7AFN - chains 1 and G of the 9 polymer chains in the assembly; structure by electron microscopy, 3.86 A resolution.

[Chain 1]
Molecule: 16SrRNA (head domain of the 30S ribosome)
From: Escherichia coli
Sequence (1541 nucleotides; each row starts with the number of its first residue):
     1 AAAUUGAAGAGUUUGAUCAUGGCUCAGAUUGAACGCUGGCGGCAGGCCUA
    51 ACACAUGCAAGUCGAACGGUAACAGGAAGAAGCUUGCUUCUUUGCUGACG
   101 AGUGGCGGACGGGUGAGUAAUGUCUGGGAAACUGCCUGAUGGAGGGGGAU
   151 AACUACUGGAAACGGUAGCUAAUACCGCAUAACGUCGCAAGACCAAAGAG
   201 GGGGACCUUCGGGCCUCUUGCCAUCGGAUGUGCCCAGAUGGGAUUAGCUA
   251 GUAGGUGGGGUAACGGCUCACCUAGGCGACGAUCCCUAGCUGGUCUGAGA
   301 GGAUGACCAGCCACACUGGAACUGAGACACGGUCCAGACUCCUACGGGAG
   351 GCAGCAGUGGGGAAUAUUGCACAAUGGGCGCAAGCCUGAUGCAGCCAUGC
   401 CGCGUGUAUGAAGAAGGCCUUCGGGUUGUAAAGUACUUUCAGCGGGGAGG
   451 AAGGGAGUAAAGUUAAUACCUUUGCUCAUUGACGUUACCCGCAGAAGAAG
   501 CACCGGCUAACUCCGUGCCAGCAGCCXCGGUAAUACGGAGGGUGCAAGCG
   551 UUAAUCGGAAUUACUGGGCGUAAAGCGCACGCAGGCGGUUUGUUAAGUCA
   601 GAUGUGAAAUCCCCGGGCUCAACCUGGGAACUGCAUCUGAUACUGGCAAG
   651 CUUGAGUCUCGUAGAGGGGGGUAGAAUUCCAGGUGUAGCGGUGAAAUGCG
   701 UAGAGAUCUGGAGGAAUACCGGUGGCGAAGGCGGCCCCCUGGACGAAGAC
   751 UGACGCUCAGGUGCGAAAGCGUGGGGAGCAAACAGGAUUAGAUACCCUGG
   801 UAGUCCACGCCGUAAACGAUGUCGACUUGGAGGUUGUGCCCUUGAGGCGU
   851 GGCUUCCGGAGCUAACGCGUUAAGUCGACCGCCUGGGGAGUACGGCCGCA
   901 AGGUUAAAACUCAAAUGAAUUGACGGGGGCCCGCACAAGCGGUGGAGCAU
   951 GUGGUUUAAUUCGAUGXAACGCGAAGAACCUUACCUGGUCUUGACAUCCA
  1001 CGGAAGUUUUCAGAGAUGAGAAUGUGCCUUCGGGAACCGUGAGACAGGUG
  1051 CUGCAUGGCUGUCGUCAGCUCGUGUUGUGAAAUGUUGGGUUAAGUCCCGC
  1101 AACGAGCGCAACCCUUAUCCUUUGUUGCCAGCGGUCCGGCCGGGAACUCA
  1151 AAGGAGACUGCCAGUGAUAAACUGGAGGAAGGUGGGGAUGACGUCAAGUC
  1201 AUCAUGGCCCUUACGACCAGGGCUACACACGUGCUACAAUGGCGCAUACA
  1251 AAGAGAAGCGACCUCGCGAGAGCAAGCGGACCUCAUAAAGUGCGUCGUAG
  1301 UCCGGAUUGGAGUCUGCAACUCGACUCCAUGAAGUCGGAAUCGCUAGUAA
  1351 UCGUGGAUCAGAAUGCCACGGUGAAUACGUUCCCGGCCUUGUACACACCG
  1401 CCCGUXACACCAUGGGAGUGGGUUGCAAAAGAAGUAGGUAGCUUAACCUU
  1451 CGGGAGGGCGCUUACCACUUUGUGAUUCAUGACUGGGGUGAAGUCGUAAC
  1501 AAGGUAACCGUAGGGGAACCUGCGGUUGGAUCACCUCCUUA
Unresolved in the structure: 1-930, 1387-1541
Modified residues: PSU (pseudouridine-5'-monophosphate) at position 516, G7M (N7-methyl-guanosine-5'-monophosphate) at position 527, 2MG (2N-methylguanosine-5'-monophosphate) at position 966, 5MC (5-methylcytidine-5'-monophosphate) at position 967, 2MG (2N-methylguanosine-5'-monophosphate) at position 1207, 4OC (4n,o2'-methylcytidine-5'-monophosphate) at position 1401, 5MC (5-methylcytidine-5'-monophosphate) at position 1406, UR3 (3-methyluridine-5'-monophoshate) at position 1497, 2MG (2N-methylguanosine-5'-monophosphate) at position 1515, MA6 (6N-dimethyladenosine-5'-monophoshate) at position 1517, MA6 (6N-dimethyladenosine-5'-monophoshate) at position 1518
Metal / ion sites: Mg2+ site 1: G963, A964, U1199; Mg2+ site 2: C1054, A1196; Mg2+ site 3: G1220, G1221; Mg2+ site 4 near U1224 (its only coordinating residue here); Mg2+ site 5 near A1238 (its only coordinating residue here); Mg2+ site 6 near G1242 (its only coordinating residue here); Mg2+ site 7: G1365, C1366; Mg2+ site 8 near G1370 (its only coordinating residue here)

[Chain G]
Name: 30S ribosomal protein S7
From: Escherichia coli
UniProt: A0A5Q2GFB5 (A0A5Q2GFB5_ECOLX); residues 1-179 here = UniProt positions 1-179
Amino-acid sequence (179 residues; row label = number of the first residue in the row):
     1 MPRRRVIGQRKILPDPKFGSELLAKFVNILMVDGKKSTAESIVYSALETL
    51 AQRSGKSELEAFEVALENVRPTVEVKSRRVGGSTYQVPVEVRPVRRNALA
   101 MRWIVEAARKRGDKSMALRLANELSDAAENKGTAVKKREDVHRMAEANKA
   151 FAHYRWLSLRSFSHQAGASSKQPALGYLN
Unresolved in the structure: 1, 153-179

[Interface between chain 1 and chain G]
Pairs across the interface (67):
  C932(1) / Arg-3(G)  hydrogen bond to the base
  C932(1) / Arg-4(G)  hydrogen bond to the phosphate
  G933(1) / Arg-3(G)  hydrogen bond to the base
  G933(1) / Arg-4(G)  salt bridge to the phosphate
  A935(1) / Arg-3(G)  hydrogen bond to the base
  A937(1) / Lys-76(G)  sugar contact
  A938(1) / Arg-95(G)  hydrogen bond to the sugar
  G939(1) / Arg-95(G)  salt bridge to the phosphate
  G939(1) / Arg-102(G)  salt bridge to the phosphate
  C940(1) / Arg-102(G)  salt bridge to the phosphate
  A1092(1) / Arg-4(G)  sugar contact
  A1093(1) / Arg-4(G)  salt bridge to the phosphate
  A1239(1) / Lys-114(G)  hydrogen bond to the sugar
  A1239(1) / Ser-115(G)  sugar contact
  U1240(1) / Leu-30(G)  base contact
  U1240(1) / Val-32(G)  base contact
  U1240(1) / Thr-38(G)  hydrogen bond to the base
  U1240(1) / Ala-39(G)  base contact
  U1240(1) / Ile-42(G)  base contact
  U1240(1) / Arg-109(G)  hydrogen bond to the base
  U1240(1) / Met-116(G)  phosphate contact
  G1241(1) / Lys-35(G)  salt bridge to the phosphate
  A1289(1) / Lys-35(G)  hydrogen bond to the phosphate
  G1290(1) / Lys-35(G)  salt bridge to the phosphate
  G1290(1) / Ser-37(G)  hydrogen bond to the phosphate
  U1291(1) / Ser-37(G)  hydrogen bond to the phosphate
  G1297(1) / Lys-114(G)  hydrogen bond to the base
  G1297(1) / Ser-115(G)  base contact
  U1298(1) / Lys-114(G)  salt bridge to the phosphate
  U1345(1) / Ile-7(G)  sugar contact
  U1345(1) / Arg-10(G)  base contact
  A1346(1) / Arg-10(G)  hydrogen bond to the base
  A1350(1) / Asp-33(G)  hydrogen bond to the sugar
  U1351(1) / Asp-33(G)  sugar contact
  U1372(1) / Gly-34(G)  hydrogen bond to the sugar
  G1373(1) / Met-31(G)  phosphate contact
  G1373(1) / Gly-34(G)  sugar contact
  G1373(1) / Lys-36(G)  phosphate contact
  A1374(1) / Asn-28(G)  hydrogen bond to the sugar
  A1374(1) / Met-31(G)  sugar contact
  A1374(1) / Lys-36(G)  salt bridge to the phosphate
  A1375(1) / Arg-10(G)  base contact
  A1375(1) / Ile-12(G)  phosphate contact
  A1375(1) / Lys-25(G)  sugar contact
  A1375(1) / Asn-28(G)  phosphate contact
  A1375(1) / Ile-29(G)  sugar contact
  A1375(1) / Arg-102(G)  hydrogen bond to the sugar
  U1376(1) / Gln-9(G)  hydrogen bond to the phosphate
  U1376(1) / Arg-10(G)  hydrogen bond to the base
  U1376(1) / Lys-25(G)  salt bridge to the phosphate
  U1376(1) / Arg-95(G)  hydrogen bond to the phosphate
  U1376(1) / Ala-98(G)  phosphate contact
  U1376(1) / Arg-102(G)  sugar contact
  A1377(1) / Pro-2(G)  sugar contact
  A1377(1) / Ile-7(G)  hydrogen bond to the base
  A1377(1) / Gly-8(G)  hydrogen bond to the base
  A1377(1) / Gln-9(G)  phosphate contact
  A1377(1) / Arg-10(G)  base contact
  A1377(1) / Arg-95(G)  salt bridge to the phosphate
  C1378(1) / Val-6(G)  phosphate contact
  C1378(1) / Lys-76(G)  base contact
  C1378(1) / Arg-92(G)  sugar contact
  G1379(1) / Pro-2(G)  base contact
  U1380(1) / Pro-2(G)  base contact
  U1380(1) / Arg-3(G)  hydrogen bond to the base
  U1381(1) / Arg-79(G)  hydrogen bond to the sugar
  C1382(1) / Arg-79(G)  hydrogen bond to the base
Interface residues without a listed pair, chain 1 (35 interface residues in all): C936, C1383, G1385
Interface residues without a listed pair, chain G (34 interface residues in all): Val-80

[Summary]
35 residues of chain 1 face 34 of chain G across their interface; the contacts include 25 hydrogen bonds and
11 salt bridges. Polar pairs include C932(1)/Arg-3(G), G933(1)/Arg-3(G) and A935(1)/Arg-3(G). G963(1), A964(1)
and U1199(1) form the Mg2+ site 1.
Here chain 1 is 16SrRNA (head domain of the 30S ribosome) and chain G is 30S ribosomal protein S7, both from
Escherichia coli. Entry 7AFN (Bacterial 30S ribosomal subunit assembly complex state B (head domain)) was
determined by electron microscopy (same publication as 7AF3, 7AF5, 7AF8, 7AFA, 7AFD, 7AFH and 17 further
entries).
